PDB entry 4EHU | X-ray diffraction, 1.60 A resolution | chains A and B

Chain A (and B):
Protein: Activator of 2-hydroxyisocaproyl-CoA dehydratase
From: Clostridium difficile
Notes: chain B of this document is another copy of the same molecule, construct and numbering; everything in this record applies to it too
UniProtKB: Q5U925 (Q5U925_CLODI); residue numbers follow UniProt; this construct covers 1-266
Sequence (276 residues; row label = number of the first residue in the row):
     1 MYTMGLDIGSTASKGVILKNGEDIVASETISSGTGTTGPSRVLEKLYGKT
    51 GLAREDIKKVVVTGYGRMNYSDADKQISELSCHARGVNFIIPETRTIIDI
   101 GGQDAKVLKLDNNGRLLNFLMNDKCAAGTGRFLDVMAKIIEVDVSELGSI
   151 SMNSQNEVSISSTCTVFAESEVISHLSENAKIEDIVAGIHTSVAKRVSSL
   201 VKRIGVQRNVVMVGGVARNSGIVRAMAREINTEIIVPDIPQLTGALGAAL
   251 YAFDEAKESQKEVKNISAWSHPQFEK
Not modelled in the structure: 269-276 (chain B: 260-276)
Construct notes: expression tag (267-276)
Bound ions: Na+ near Ser31 (its only coordinating residue here); 4Fe-4S cluster Fe: Cys125, Cys164 (shared with Cys125(B), Cys164(B) of chain B)
Small-molecule neighbours:
  - AMP-PNP (ANP; phosphoaminophosphonic acid-adenylate ester): Gly9, Ser10, Thr11, Ala12, Lys14, Tyr65, Glu79, Asp99, Ile100, Gly101, Gly102, Gln103, Asp104, Gly130, Arg131, Leu133, Asp134, Val144, Ser145, Gly214, Gly215, Val216, Arg218, Asn219, Gln241
  - 4Fe-4S cluster (SF4): Lys124, Cys125, Ala126, Ala127, Cys164, Thr165, Val166
UniProt features mapped onto this chain:
  - binding site (ATP): Ser10 to Lys14, Gly102 to Asp104, Asp134, Gly215, Gln241
  - binding site ([4Fe-4S] cluster): Cys125, Cys164

Chain A / chain B interface:
Pairs across the interface (24; chain A residue first):
  Gln103(A) - Phe167(B)
  Lys124(A) - Cys164(B)
  Cys125(A) - Phe167(B)
  Ala126(A) - Cys164(B)
  Ala126(A) - Val166(B)  hydrophobic
  Ala126(A) - Phe167(B)
  Arg131(A) - Val166(B)
  Arg131(A) - Phe167(B)
  Arg131(A) - Ser170(B)  hydrogen bond
  Ser161(A) - Lys124(B)  hydrogen bond (backbone-side chain)
  Ser162(A) - Lys124(B)
  Thr163(A) - Lys124(B)
  Cys164(A) - Lys124(B)
  Cys164(A) - Ala126(B)
  Thr165(A) - Val166(B)
  Val166(A) - Ala126(B)  hydrophobic
  Val166(A) - Arg131(B)
  Val166(A) - Thr165(B)
  Val166(A) - Val166(B)  hydrophobic
  Phe167(A) - Gln103(B)
  Phe167(A) - Cys125(B)
  Phe167(A) - Ala126(B)
  Phe167(A) - Arg131(B)
  Ser170(A) - Arg131(B)  hydrogen bond
Interface residues without a listed pair, chain A (14 interface residues in all): Val135
Interface residues without a listed pair, chain B (12 interface residues in all): Asp123, Thr163

In short:
The interface between chain A and chain B involves 14 residues on one side and 12 on the other; the contacts
include 3 hydrogen bonds. Polar pairs include Arg131(A)-Ser170(B) and Ser161(A)-Lys124(B). Ligands of chain A:
4Fe-4S cluster and AMP-PNP.
Both chains are Activator of 2-hydroxyisocaproyl-CoA dehydratase (Clostridium difficile). Entry 4EHU
(Activator of the 2-Hydroxyisocaproyl-CoA Dehydratase from Clostridium difficile with bound ADPNP) was
determined by X-ray diffraction, deposited together with 4EHT and 4EIA.
